Entry 8W0U (X-ray diffraction, 2.80 A resolution); this record covers chains A and B of the 4 polymer chains in the assembly.

[Chain A (and B)]
Molecule: Long-chain specific acyl-CoA dehydrogenase, mitochondrial
Organism: Homo sapiens
Notes: EC 1.3.8.8; chain B of this document is another copy of the same molecule, construct and numbering; everything in this record applies to it too
UniProt: P28330 (ACADL_HUMAN); numbering as in UniProt (aligned over 31-430)
Chain sequence (400 residues; numbered 31 to 430; the number before each row is that of its first residue):
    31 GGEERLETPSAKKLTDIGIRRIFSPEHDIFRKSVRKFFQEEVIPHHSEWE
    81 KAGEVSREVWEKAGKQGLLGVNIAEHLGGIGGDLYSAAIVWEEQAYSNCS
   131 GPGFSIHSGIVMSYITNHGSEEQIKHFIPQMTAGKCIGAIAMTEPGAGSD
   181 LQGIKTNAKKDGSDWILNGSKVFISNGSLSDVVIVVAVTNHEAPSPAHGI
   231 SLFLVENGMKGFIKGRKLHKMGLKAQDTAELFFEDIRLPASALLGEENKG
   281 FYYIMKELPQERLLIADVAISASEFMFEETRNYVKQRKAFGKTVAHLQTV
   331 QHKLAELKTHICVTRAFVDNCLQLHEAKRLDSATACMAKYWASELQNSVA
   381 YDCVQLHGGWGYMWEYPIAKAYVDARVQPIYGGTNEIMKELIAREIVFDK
Disordered / not traced: 31-32 (chain B: 31-32, 430)
Small-molecule neighbours:
  - acetoacetyl-coenzyme A (CAA): Ile136, Ile170, Met172, Thr173, Gly178, Ser179, Leu181, Gln182, Ser225, His228, Phe281, Tyr282, Met285, Leu288, Glu291, Arg292, Ile295, Tyr411, Gly412, Gly413, Ile417, Leu421, Arg424
  - FAD (flavin-adenine dinucleotide), molecule 1: Ile136, Ile170, Ala171, Met172, Thr173, Ala177, Gly178, Ser179, Val202, Phe203, Ile204, Ser205, Leu253, Thr258, Val407, Ile410, Tyr411, Gly412, Gly413, Thr414, Glu416, Ile417, Glu420
  - FAD, molecule 2: Arg317, Phe320, Val324, Leu327, Thr329, Gln385, Leu386, His387, Gly388, Gly389, Trp390, Tyr392
UniProt features mapped onto this chain:
  - active site: Glu291 (Proton acceptor)
  - binding site (FAD): Ile170 to Ser179, Phe203 to Ser205, Arg317, Gln328, Gln385 to Gly389, Thr414 to Glu416
  - binding site (substrate): Ser179, Ala227, His228, Tyr282, Pro289 to Arg292, Gly412, Gly413
  - modified residue: Lys42 (N6-acetyllysine), Ser54 (Phosphoserine), Lys66 (N6-acetyllysine), Lys81 (N6-acetyllysine), Lys92 (N6-acetyllysine), Lys95 (N6-acetyllysine), Lys165 (N6-succinyllysine), Lys240 (N6-succinyllysine), Lys254 (N6-acetyllysine), Lys279 (N6-acetyllysine), Lys318 (N6-acetyllysine), Lys322 (N6-acetyllysine), Lys358 (N6-acetyllysine), Ser362 (Phosphoserine)
  - mutagenesis: Glu291 (E291Q: Loss of long-chain-acyl-CoA dehydrogenase activity. No effect on protein abundance. No effect on solubility. No effect on substrate binding)
What the authors report for this chain:
  - catalytic residues: Glu291
  - conformationally variable residues (side-chain flip): His228, Tyr282, Arg424
  - binding site for acetoacetyl-coenzyme A: His228, Tyr282, Arg424
  - contacts within the chain: His228-Tyr282 (hydrogen bond)
  - mutagenesis - K333Q: decreased catalytic activity (citing earlier work)
  - mutagenesis - K333Q: decreased stability (citing earlier work)
  - post-translational modification sites: Lys42, Lys318, Lys322 (citing earlier work)

[Chain A / chain B interface]
Pairs across the interface (81):
  Pro175(A) - Arg317(B)  hydrogen bond (backbone-side chain)
  Pro175(A) - Trp390(B)
  Gly176(A) - Arg317(B)
  Ala177(A) - Arg317(B)
  Ser179(A) - Phe320(B)
  Asp180(A) - Ala319(B)
  Asp180(A) - Phe320(B)  hydrogen bond (side chain-backbone)
  Val202(A) - Trp390(B)  hydrophobic
  Phe203(A) - Gly389(B)
  Phe203(A) - Trp390(B)  hydrophobic
  Phe203(A) - Met393(B)  hydrophobic
  Arg246(A) - Glu395(B)  salt bridge
  Leu248(A) - Met393(B)  hydrophobic
  His249(A) - Met393(B)
  His249(A) - Trp394(B)  hydrogen bond (backbone-backbone)
  Lys250(A) - Tyr392(B)
  Lys250(A) - Met393(B)
  Met251(A) - Tyr392(B)  hydrogen bond (backbone-backbone)
  Met251(A) - Tyr402(B)  hydrophobic
  Met251(A) - Val403(B)  hydrophobic
  Gly252(A) - Tyr392(B)
  Leu253(A) - Tyr392(B)
  Lys254(A) - His249(B)  hydrogen bond
  Lys254(A) - Lys254(B)
  Arg317(A) - Pro175(B)  hydrogen bond (side chain-backbone)
  Arg317(A) - Gly176(B)
  Arg317(A) - Ala177(B)
  Lys318(A) - Gly176(B)
  Phe320(A) - Asp180(B)  hydrogen bond (backbone-side chain)
  Glu374(A) - Tyr381(B)  hydrogen bond
  Asn377(A) - Tyr381(B)
  Tyr381(A) - Glu374(B)
  Tyr381(A) - Asn377(B)  hydrogen bond
  Tyr381(A) - Arg406(B)  hydrogen bond (backbone-side chain)
  Tyr381(A) - Pro409(B)
  Val384(A) - Arg406(B)
  Gln385(A) - Arg406(B)  hydrogen bond
  Gln385(A) - Pro409(B)  hydrogen bond (side chain-backbone)
  Gln385(A) - Ile410(B)
  Gln385(A) - Thr414(B)
  Gln385(A) - Glu416(B)  hydrogen bond
  Gly388(A) - Ile410(B)
  Gly389(A) - Phe203(B)
  Gly389(A) - Ile410(B)
  Trp390(A) - Pro175(B)
  Trp390(A) - Val202(B)  hydrophobic
  Trp390(A) - Phe203(B)
  Tyr392(A) - Lys250(B)
  Tyr392(A) - Met251(B)  hydrogen bond (backbone-backbone)
  Tyr392(A) - Gly252(B)
  Tyr392(A) - Leu253(B)
  Tyr392(A) - Val403(B)  hydrogen bond (side chain-backbone)
  Tyr392(A) - Asp404(B)
  Tyr392(A) - Arg406(B)
  Tyr392(A) - Val407(B)
  Met393(A) - Phe203(B)  hydrophobic
  Met393(A) - Leu248(B)  hydrophobic
  Met393(A) - His249(B)
  Met393(A) - Lys250(B)
  Trp394(A) - His249(B)  hydrogen bond (backbone-backbone)
  Glu395(A) - Arg246(B)  salt bridge
  Tyr402(A) - Met251(B)  hydrophobic
  Tyr402(A) - Tyr402(B)  hydrogen bond
  Tyr402(A) - Arg406(B)
  Val403(A) - Tyr392(B)  hydrogen bond (backbone-side chain)
  Val403(A) - Val403(B)  hydrophobic
  Asp404(A) - Tyr392(B)
  Arg406(A) - Tyr381(B)  hydrogen bond (side chain-backbone)
  Arg406(A) - Val384(B)
  Arg406(A) - Gln385(B)  hydrogen bond
  Arg406(A) - Tyr402(B)
  Val407(A) - Tyr392(B)
  Pro409(A) - Tyr381(B)
  Pro409(A) - Gln385(B)  hydrogen bond (backbone-side chain)
  Ile410(A) - Val384(B)  hydrophobic
  Ile410(A) - Gln385(B)
  Ile410(A) - Gly388(B)
  Ile410(A) - Gly389(B)
  Thr414(A) - Gln385(B)
  Asn415(A) - Gln385(B)
  Glu416(A) - Gln385(B)  hydrogen bond
Other interface residues (no listed pair), chain A (44 interface residues in all): Gly178, Ala319, Gly391, Ile417
Other interface residues (no listed pair), chain B (43 interface residues in all): Ser179, Lys318, Lys333, Ala399, Asn415

[Summary]
Chain A and chain B form an interface of 44 and 43 residues respectively, with 22 hydrogen bonds and 2 salt
bridges. Polar pairs include Arg246(A)-Glu395(B), Pro175(A)-Arg317(B) and Asp180(A)-Phe320(B). Chain A binds
flavin-adenine dinucleotide and acetoacetyl-coenzyme A. The paper reports the catalytic residue Glu291(A);
K333Q of chain A reduces catalytic activity.
Both chains are Long-chain specific acyl-CoA dehydrogenase, mitochondrial (Homo sapiens). Entry 8W0U (Human
LCAD complexed with Acetoacetyl Coenzyme A) was determined by X-ray diffraction (same publication as 8W0T and
8W0Z).
